5LSJ - chains D and N of the 5 polymer chains in the assembly; structure by X-ray diffraction, 3.25 A resolution.

Chain D:
Name: Kinetochore-associated protein DSN1 homolog
Organism: Homo sapiens
Reference sequence: Q9H410 (DSN1_HUMAN); residues 186-356 here = UniProt positions 186-356
Chain sequence (178 residues; each row starts with the number of its first residue):
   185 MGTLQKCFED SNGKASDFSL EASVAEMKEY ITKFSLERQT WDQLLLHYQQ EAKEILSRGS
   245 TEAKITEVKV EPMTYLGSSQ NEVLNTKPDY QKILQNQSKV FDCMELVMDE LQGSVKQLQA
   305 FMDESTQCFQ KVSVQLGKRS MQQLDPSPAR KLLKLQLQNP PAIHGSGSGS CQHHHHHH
Unresolved in the structure: 185-202, 246-259, 318-362
Differences from the reference sequence: initiating methionine (185); expression tag (357-362)
Swiss-Prot annotation at these positions:
  - modified residue: Ser-331 (Phosphoserine)
  - cross-link: Lys-253 (Glycyl lysine isopeptide (Lys-Gly) (interchain with G-Cter in SUMO2))

Chain N:
Name: Kinetochore-associated protein NSL1 homolog
Organism: Homo sapiens
Reference sequence: Q96IY1 (NSL1_HUMAN); residues 92-206 here = UniProt positions 92-206
Chain sequence (116 residues; numbered 91 to 206; the number before each row is that of its first residue):
    91 MGQAWQEASD NCFMDSDIKV LEDQFDEIIV DIATKRKQYP RKILECVIKT IKAKQEILKQ
   151 YHPVVHPLDL KYDPDPAPHM ENLKCRGETV AKEISEAMKS LPALIEQGEG FSQVLR
Unresolved in the structure: 91-103, 205-206
Differences from the reference sequence: initiating methionine (91)

Interface between chain D and chain N:
Pairs across the interface (60):
  Val-208(D) with Leu-111(N), hydrophobic
  Met-211(D) with Glu-112(N); Phe-115(N)
  Lys-212(D) with Leu-111(N)
  Tyr-214(D) with Phe-115(N), hydrophobic
  Ile-215(D) with Phe-115(N); Ile-118(N)
  Phe-218(D) with Ile-118(N), hydrophobic; Ile-119(N), hydrophobic; Ile-122(N), hydrophobic; Arg-126(N)
  Ser-219(D) with Ile-118(N)
  Glu-221(D) with Ile-122(N); Arg-126(N), salt bridge
  Arg-222(D) with Asp-121(N), salt bridge; Ile-122(N); Lys-125(N)
  Trp-225(D) with Ile-122(N); Tyr-129(N); Pro-130(N)
  Asp-226(D) with Lys-125(N), salt bridge; Tyr-129(N), hydrogen bond
  Leu-229(D) with Tyr-129(N), hydrophobic; Lys-132(N); Ile-133(N), hydrophobic
  Tyr-232(D) with Ile-133(N), hydrophobic; Cys-136(N); Val-137(N), hydrophobic
  Gln-233(D) with Cys-136(N)
  Glu-235(D) with Thr-140(N)
  Ala-236(D) with Cys-136(N); Thr-140(N)
  Ile-239(D) with Thr-140(N); Ala-143(N), hydrophobic
  Gln-275(D) with Leu-160(N); Lys-161(N); Tyr-162(N), hydrogen bond (side chain-backbone)
  Leu-278(D) with Asp-163(N)
  Gln-279(D) with Tyr-162(N), hydrogen bond
  Ser-282(D) with Asp-165(N)
  Phe-285(D) with Met-170(N), hydrophobic
  Met-292(D) with Leu-173(N); Arg-176(N); Gly-177(N)
  Asp-293(D) with Arg-176(N), salt bridge
  Gln-296(D) with Arg-176(N), hydrogen bond; Thr-179(N); Val-180(N)
  Val-299(D) with Glu-183(N); Ile-184(N), hydrophobic
  Gln-303(D) with Glu-183(N)
  Met-306(D) with Ala-187(N), hydrophobic; Ser-190(N); Leu-191(N), hydrophobic; Leu-194(N)
  Ser-309(D) with Leu-194(N)
  Thr-310(D) with Leu-194(N)
  Phe-313(D) with Gly-198(N); Phe-201(N)
  Val-316(D) with Phe-201(N), hydrophobic
Interface residues without a listed pair, chain D (40 interface residues in all): Leu-204, Leu-240, Arg-242, Gly-243, Lys-271, Glu-289, Leu-295, Leu-302
Interface residues without a listed pair, chain N (45 interface residues in all): Met-104, Ile-108, Gln-114, Lys-139, Lys-144, Ile-147, Leu-158, His-169, Gln-197

Overview:
40 residues of chain D face 45 of chain N across their interface, with 4 hydrogen bonds and 4 salt bridges.
Among the polar pairs are Glu-221(D)/Arg-126(N), Arg-222(D)/Asp-121(N) and Asp-226(D)/Lys-125(N).
Here chain D is Kinetochore-associated protein DSN1 homolog and chain N is Kinetochore-associated protein NSL1
homolog, both from Homo sapiens. Entry 5LSJ (CRYSTAL STRUCTURE OF THE HUMAN KINETOCHORE MIS12-CENP-C
delta-HEAD2 COMPLEX) was determined by X-ray diffraction, deposited together with 5LSI and 5LSK.
